Entry 3LP3 (X-ray diffraction, 2.80 A resolution); this record covers chain A.

Chain A:
Molecule: p15
Organism: Human immunodeficiency virus type 1
UniProt: P0C6F2 (POL_HV1LW); residues 427-562 here correspond to UniProt positions 1014-1149 (UniProt number = residue number + 587)
Sequence (138 residues; numbered 425 to 562; the number before each row is that of its first residue):
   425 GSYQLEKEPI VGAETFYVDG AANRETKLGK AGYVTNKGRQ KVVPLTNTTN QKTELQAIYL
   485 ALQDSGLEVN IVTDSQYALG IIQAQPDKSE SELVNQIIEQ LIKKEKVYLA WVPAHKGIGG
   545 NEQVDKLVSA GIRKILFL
Unresolved in the structure: 425, 557-562
Differences from the reference sequence: insertion (425-426)
Metal / ion sites: Mn2+ site 1: Asp443, Asp549 (together with MK3); Mn2+ site 2: Asp443, Glu478, Asp498 (together with MK3)
Ligand contacts: MK3: Asp443, Gly444, Arg448, Asn474, Gln475, Glu478, Asp498, Ala538, His539, Asp549, Ser553
Curated features (UniProtKB/Swiss-Prot):
  - binding site (Mg(2+)): Asp443, Glu478, Asp498, Asp549
  - site (Cleavage): Phe440, Tyr441, Leu560, Phe561
Reported in the primary citation:
  - binding site for MK3: Asn474, Gln500, Ala538, His539
  - Mn2+ coordination: Asp443, Glu478, Asp498, Asp549

In short:
Chain A binds MK3. Asp443 and Asp549 form the Mn2+ site 1. The Mn2+ site 2 is built by Asp443, Glu478 and
Asp498. UniProt lists 4 Mg2+-binding residues. From the paper: a binding site for MK3 at Asn474, Gln500 and
Ala538 among others; Mn2+ coordination by Asp443, Glu478 and Asp498 among others.
Chain A is p15 (Human immunodeficiency virus type 1); the structure, p15 HIV RNaseH domain with inhibitor MK3,
was determined by X-ray diffraction (same publication as 3LP0, 3LP1 and 3LP2).
